Entry 7FLO (X-ray diffraction, 1.58 A resolution); this record covers chains A and B.

# Chain A
Name: Pre-mRNA-splicing factor 8
Source organism: Saccharomyces cerevisiae S288C
Reference sequence: P33334 (PRP8_YEAST); numbering as in UniProt (aligned over 1836-2090)
Amino-acid sequence (258 residues; row label = number of the first residue in the row):
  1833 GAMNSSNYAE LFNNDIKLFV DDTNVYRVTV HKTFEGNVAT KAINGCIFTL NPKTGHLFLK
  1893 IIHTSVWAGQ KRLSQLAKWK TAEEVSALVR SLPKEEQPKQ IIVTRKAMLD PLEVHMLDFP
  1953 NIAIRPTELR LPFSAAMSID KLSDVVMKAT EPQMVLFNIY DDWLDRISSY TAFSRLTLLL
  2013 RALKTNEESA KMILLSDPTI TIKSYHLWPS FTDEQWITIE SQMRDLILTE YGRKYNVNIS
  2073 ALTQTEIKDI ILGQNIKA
Unresolved in the structure: 2070-2090
Construct notes: expression tag (1833-1835)
UniProt features mapped onto this chain:
  - mutagenesis: Asp1853 (D1853A: Alters protein folding. Severely impaired growth. Strongly reduced growth at 35 degrees Celsius; when associated with A-1854; D1853N: Reduced growth at 30 degrees Celsius ...), Asp1854 (D1854A: Reduced growth at 30 degrees Celsius. Strongly reduced growth at 16 degrees Celsius. Strongly reduced growth at 35 degrees Celsius; when associated with A-1853 ...), Thr1855 (T1855A: Reduced growth at 30 degrees Celsius. Strongly reduced growth at 16 degrees Celsius), Thr1936 (T1936A: Reduced growth at 30 degrees Celsius. Strongly reduced growth at 16 degrees Celsius), Arg1937 (R1937K: Severely impaired growth. Reduced growth at 30 degrees Celsius. Strongly reduced growth at 16 degrees Celsius)

# Chain B
Name: A1 cistron-splicing factor AAR2
Source organism: Saccharomyces cerevisiae S288C
Reference sequence: P32357 (AAR2_YEAST); aligned to UniProt positions 1-317 over residues 1-317
Amino-acid sequence (308 residues; numbered -3 to 317; 13 numbers in that range are skipped by the numbering (no residue carries them; nothing is unmodelled there); the number before each row is that of its first residue; numbers below 1 keep their minus sign (Gly-3 is residue -3)):
    -3 GAMAMNTVPF TSAPIEVTIG IDQYSFNVKE NQPFHGIKDI PIGHVHVIHF QHADNSSMRY
    57 GYWFDCRMGN FYIQYDPKDG LYKMMEERDG AKFENIVHNF KERQMMVSYP KIDEDDTWYN
   117 LTEFVQMDKI RKIVRKDENQ FSYVDSSMTT VQENEL
   166 SSSSSDPAHS LNYTVINFKS REAIRPGHEM EDFLDKSYYL NTVMLQGIFK NSSNYFGELQ
   226 FAFLNAMFFG NYGSSLQWHA MIELICSSAT VPKHMLDKLD EILYYQIKTL PEQYSDILLN
   286 ERVWNICLYS SFQKNSLHNT EKIMENKYPE LL
Unresolved in the structure: -3 to 0, 166-169
Construct notes: expression tag (-3 to 0); conflict Ser166 (Leu153 in P32357), Ser167 (Lys154 in P32357), Ser170 (Asp in P32357)
Residues lining bound ligands: 2-methoxybenzamide (UYY): Pro5, Phe6, Thr7, Tyr68, Gln70, Glu83, Lys88, Phe89, Ile92, Phe96
UniProt features mapped onto this chain:
  - region: Leu261 to Ile282 (Leucine-zipper)
  - modified residue: Ser253 (Phosphoserine), Thr274 (Phosphothreonine)

# Interface between chain A and chain B
Pairs across the interface (17):
  Gln1907(A) - Met195(B)
  Gln1907(A) - Leu199(B)
  Leu1908(A) - Met195(B)  hydrophobic
  Trp1911(A) - Glu194(B)
  Trp1911(A) - Met195(B)
  Trp1911(A) - Phe198(B)  hydrophobic
  Asp1942(A) - Lys184(B)  salt bridge
  Asp1942(A) - Phe198(B)
  Glu1945(A) - Lys184(B)  salt bridge
  Val1946(A) - Ile189(B)  hydrophobic
  Val1946(A) - Glu194(B)
  Val1946(A) - Phe198(B)  hydrophobic
  His1947(A) - Glu194(B)  salt bridge
  Leu1949(A) - Lys184(B)
  Leu1949(A) - Ser185(B)
  Leu1949(A) - Arg186(B)
  Asp1950(A) - Arg186(B)  salt bridge

# In short
Chain A and chain B form an interface of 9 and 8 residues respectively, with 4 salt bridges. Polar pairs
include Asp1942(A)-Lys184(B), Glu1945(A)-Lys184(B) and His1947(A)-Glu194(B). Ligands of chain B:
2-methoxybenzamide. UniProt lists 5 mutagenesis sites on chain A.
Here chain A is Pre-mRNA-splicing factor 8 and chain B is A1 cistron-splicing factor AAR2, both from
Saccharomyces cerevisiae S288C. Entry 7FLO (PanDDA analysis group deposition -- Aar2/RNaseH in complex with
fragment P05F11 from the F2X-Universal Library) was determined by X-ray diffraction, deposited together with
5ST0, 5ST1, 5ST2, 5ST3, 5ST4, 5ST5 and 248 further entries.
